PDB entry 9QFS | X-ray diffraction, 1.33 A resolution | chain A

[Chain A]
Protein: E3 ubiquitin-protein ligase CHIP
Source organism: Homo sapiens
Notes: EC 2.3.2.27
UniProtKB: Q9UNE7 (CHIP_HUMAN); residue numbers follow UniProt; this construct covers 23-154
Chain sequence (136 residues; numbered 19 to 154; the number before each row is that of its first residue):
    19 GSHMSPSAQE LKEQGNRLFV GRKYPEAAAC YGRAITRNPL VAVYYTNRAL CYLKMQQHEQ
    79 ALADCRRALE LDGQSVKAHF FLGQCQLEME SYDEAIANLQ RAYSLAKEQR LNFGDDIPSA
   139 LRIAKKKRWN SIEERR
Unresolved in the structure: 19-22, 151-154
Construct notes: expression tag (19-22)
Residues lining bound ligands: A1I6J (N-[(4R)-4-cyclohexyl-2,5-bis(oxidanylidene)imidazolidin-1-yl]-4,5,6,7-tetrakis(fluoranyl)-1H-indole-3-carboxamide): N34, F37, Y49, N65, L68, V94, K95, F98, F99, F131, D134, I135
Swiss-Prot annotation at these positions:
  - modified residue (Phosphoserine): S23, S25, S149
  - natural variant: E28 (E28K: In SCAR16), P57 (P57S: Found in a patient with progressive myoclonus epilepsy; uncertain significance), N65 (N65S: In SCAR16), A79 (A79D: In SCAR16; A79T: In SCAR16), L123 (L123V: In SCAR16), N130 (N130I: In SCAR16), K145 (K145Q: In SCAR16), W147 (W147C: In SCAR16)
  - mutagenesis: K30 (K30A: Loss of interaction with FOXP3 and its ability to ubiquitinate FOXP3. Loss of interaction with SMAD3, HSPA8, HSP90AA1 and HSP90AB1 ...)

[Overview]
Chain A binds compound A1I6J. UniProt lists one mutagenesis site.
Chain A is E3 ubiquitin-protein ligase CHIP (Homo sapiens); the structure, Structure of CHIP E3 ubiquitin
ligase TPR domain in complex with compound 8, was determined by X-ray diffraction (same publication as 9QEU,
9QF1 and 9QFY).
